5K2M - chains A and C of the 14 polymer chains in the assembly; structure by X-ray diffraction, 2.18 A resolution.

# Chain A (and C)
Molecule: RimK-related lysine biosynthesis protein
Source organism: Thermococcus kodakarensis (strain ATCC BAA-918 / JCM 12380 / KOD1)
Notes: chain C of this document is another copy of the same molecule, construct and numbering; everything in this record applies to it too
UniProtKB: Q5JFW0 (Q5JFW0_THEKO); numbering as in UniProt (aligned over 1-273)
Chain sequence (273 residues; numbered 1 to 273; the number before each row is that of its first residue):
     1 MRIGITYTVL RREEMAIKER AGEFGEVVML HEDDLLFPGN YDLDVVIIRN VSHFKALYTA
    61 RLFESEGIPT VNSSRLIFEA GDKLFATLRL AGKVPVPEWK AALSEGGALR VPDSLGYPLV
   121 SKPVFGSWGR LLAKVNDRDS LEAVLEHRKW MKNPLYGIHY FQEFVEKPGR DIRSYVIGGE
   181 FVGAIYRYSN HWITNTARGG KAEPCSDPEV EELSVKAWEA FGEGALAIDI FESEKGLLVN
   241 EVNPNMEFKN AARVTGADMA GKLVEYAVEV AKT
Bound ions: Mg2+ site 1: D229, E241 (together with ADP, phosphate ion); Mg2+ site 2: E241, N243 (together with ADP, phosphate ion)
Residues lining bound ligands: ADP (adenosine-5'-diphosphate): K83, V120, K122, G126, S127, W128, G129, R130, L132, Q162, E163, F164, V165, K167, D171, R187, W192, I193, T194, N195, D229, F231, N240, E241, N243
Reported in the primary citation:
  - binding site for 2-aminohexanedioic acid: R187, T196, A197, N250, A251
  - specificity-determining residues: T196, N250, A251 (by similarity / conservation)
  - specificity-determining residues: Y175 (proposed by the authors, not directly observed)
  - mutagenesis - A251S: unchanged catalytic activity on AAA
  - mutagenesis - Y175F/A251S: increased catalytic activity on AAA
  - mutagenesis - N250G/A251F: abolished expression

# How chain A and chain C interact
Residue-residue contacts - 31 pairs, chain A then chain C:
  R130(A) with E146(C); W150(C)
  L131(A) with E146(C), hydrogen bond (backbone-side chain); H147(C); W150(C)
  A133(A) with A143(C), hydrophobic
  K134(A) with D139(C), salt bridge
  N136(A) with D137(C), hydrogen bond; D139(C), hydrogen bond
  D137(A) with N136(C), hydrogen bond
  D139(A) with K134(C), salt bridge; N136(C), hydrogen bond
  S140(A) with S140(C), hydrogen bond
  E142(A) with H191(C), salt bridge
  A143(A) with A133(C), hydrophobic
  E146(A) with R130(C); L131(C), hydrogen bond (side chain-backbone); R198(C), salt bridge
  H147(A) with L131(C); H147(C); R148(C); M151(C)
  R148(A) with H147(C)
  W150(A) with R130(C); L131(C); M151(C), hydrophobic
  M151(A) with H147(C); W150(C); M151(C), hydrophobic
  H191(A) with E142(C), salt bridge
  R198(A) with E146(C), salt bridge
Other interface residues (no listed pair), chain A (21 interface residues in all): G129, L132, V144, W192
Other interface residues (no listed pair), chain C (21 interface residues in all): G129, L132, V144, W192

# Overview
The chain A/chain C interface involves 21 residues from each chain, with 7 hydrogen bonds and 6 salt bridges.
Polar contacts include K134(A)-D139(C), E142(A)-H191(C) and E146(A)-R198(C). From the paper: a binding site
for 2-aminohexanedioic acid at R187(A), T196(A) and A197(A) among others; Y175F/A251S of chain A increase
catalytic activity on AAA; 3 substitutions were tested in all.
Both chains are RimK-related lysine biosynthesis protein (Thermococcus kodakarensis (strain ATCC BAA-918 / JCM
12380 / KOD1)). Entry 5K2M (Bifunctional LysX/ArgX from Thermococcus kodakarensis with LysW-gamma-AAA) was
determined by X-ray diffraction.
